Entry 8OZF (electron microscopy, 3.73 A resolution); this record covers chains C and K of the 16 polymer chains in the assembly.

# Chain C
Protein: TIR domain-containing protein
Organism: Maribacter polysiphoniae
Reference sequence: A0A316E683 (A0A316E683_9FLAO); residues 1-452 here = UniProt positions 1-452
Sequence (452 residues; each row starts with the number of its first residue):
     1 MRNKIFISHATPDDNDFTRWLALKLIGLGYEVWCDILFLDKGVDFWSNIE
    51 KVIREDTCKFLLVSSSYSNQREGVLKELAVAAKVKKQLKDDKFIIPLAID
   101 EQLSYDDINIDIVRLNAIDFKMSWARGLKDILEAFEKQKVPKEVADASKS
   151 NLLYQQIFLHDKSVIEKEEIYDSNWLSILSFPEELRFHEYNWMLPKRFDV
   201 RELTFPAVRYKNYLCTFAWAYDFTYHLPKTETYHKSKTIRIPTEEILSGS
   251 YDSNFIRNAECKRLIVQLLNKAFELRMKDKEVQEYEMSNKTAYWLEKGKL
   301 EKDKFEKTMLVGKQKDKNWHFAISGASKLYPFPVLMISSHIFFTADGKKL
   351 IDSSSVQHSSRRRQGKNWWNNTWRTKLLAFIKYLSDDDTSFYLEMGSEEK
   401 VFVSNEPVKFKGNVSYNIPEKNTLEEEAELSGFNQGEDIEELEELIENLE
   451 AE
Disordered / not traced: 419-452
Ligand contacts: Adenosine-5-Diphosphoribose (AR6; [(2R,3S,4R,5R)-5-(6-aminopurin-9-yl)-3,4-dihydroxy-oxolan-2-yl]methyl [hydroxy-[[(2R,3S,4R,5S)-3,4,5-trihydroxyoxolan-2-yl]methoxy]phosphoryl] hydrogen phosphate): His9, Thr11, Pro12, Asp35, Phe45, Trp46, Ile49, Arg71, Gly73, Val74, Glu77
Reported in the primary citation:
  - binding site for Adenosine-5-Diphosphoribose: Phe45, Tyr105
  - catalytic residues: Glu77 (citing earlier work)

# Chain K
Molecule: 18-nt RNA strand
Sequence (18 nucleotides; row label = number of the first residue in the row):
     1 UUUUUUUUUUUUUUUUUU

# Chain C / chain K interface
Residue-residue contacts (18; chain C residue first):
  Arg209(C) with U17(K), sugar contact; U18(K), sugar contact
  Tyr210(C) with U16(K), sugar contact
  Lys211(C) with U17(K), hydrogen bond to the sugar
  Glu260(C) with U15(K), sugar contact; U16(K), hydrogen bond to the sugar
  Tyr285(C) with U9(K), phosphate contact
  Met287(C) with U8(K), phosphate contact; U9(K), phosphate contact
  Ser288(C) with U8(K), sugar contact; U9(K), hydrogen bond to the phosphate
  His340(C) with U8(K), salt bridge to the phosphate
  Ser354(C) with U9(K), hydrogen bond to the phosphate
  His358(C) with U7(K), hydrogen bond to the sugar; U8(K), sugar contact
  Arg361(C) with U8(K), salt bridge to the phosphate
  Arg362(C) with U6(K), hydrogen bond to the base; U7(K), hydrogen bond to the sugar
Other interface residues (no listed pair), chain C (14 interface residues in all): Lys196, Glu286

# Summary
14 residues of chain C face 8 of chain K across their interface, with 7 hydrogen bonds and 2 salt bridges.
Among the polar pairs are Arg362(C)-U6(K), Lys211(C)-U17(K) and Glu260(C)-U16(K). Ligands of chain C:
Adenosine-5-Diphosphoribose. From the paper: the catalytic residue Glu77(C); a binding site for
Adenosine-5-Diphosphoribose at Phe45(C) and Tyr105(C).
Here chain C is TIR domain-containing protein (Maribacter polysiphoniae) and chain K is an 18-nt RNA strand.
Entry 8OZF (cryoEM structure of SPARTA complex Tetramer Post-NAD cleavage-2) was determined by electron
microscopy together with 8OZ6, 8OZC, 8OZD, 8OZE, 8OZG and 8OZI from the same study.
